Entry 5IK9 (X-ray diffraction, 2.23 A resolution); this record covers chain A.

== Chain A ==
Protein: 5-epi-aristolochene synthase
Organism: Nicotiana tabacum
Notes: EC 4.2.3.61
UniProt: Q40577 (5EAS_TOBAC); residue numbers follow UniProt; this construct covers 1-548
Amino-acid sequence (550 residues; numbered -1 to 548; the number before each row is that of its first residue; numbers below 1 keep their minus sign (Gly-1 is residue -1)):
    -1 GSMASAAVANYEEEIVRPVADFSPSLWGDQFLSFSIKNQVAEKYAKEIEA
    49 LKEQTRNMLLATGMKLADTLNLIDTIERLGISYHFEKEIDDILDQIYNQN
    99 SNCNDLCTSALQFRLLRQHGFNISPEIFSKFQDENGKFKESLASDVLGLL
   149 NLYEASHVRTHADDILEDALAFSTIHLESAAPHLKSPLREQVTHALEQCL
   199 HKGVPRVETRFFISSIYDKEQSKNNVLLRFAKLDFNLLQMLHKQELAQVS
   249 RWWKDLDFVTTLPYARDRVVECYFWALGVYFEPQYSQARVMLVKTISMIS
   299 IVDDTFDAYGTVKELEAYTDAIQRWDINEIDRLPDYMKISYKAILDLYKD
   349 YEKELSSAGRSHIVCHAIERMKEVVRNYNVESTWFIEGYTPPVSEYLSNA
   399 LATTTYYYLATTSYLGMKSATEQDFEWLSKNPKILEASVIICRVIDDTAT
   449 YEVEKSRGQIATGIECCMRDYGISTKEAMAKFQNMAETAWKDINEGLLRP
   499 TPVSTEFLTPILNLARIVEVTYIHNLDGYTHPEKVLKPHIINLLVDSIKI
Not modelled in the structure: -1 to 12
Construct notes: expression tag (-1 to 0)
Glycans and other covalent adducts: compound FJP linked to Tyr527
Metal / ion sites: Mg2+ site 1: Asp301, Asp305 (together with FJP); Mg2+ site 2: Asp444, Thr448, Glu452
Residues lining bound ligands: FJP ((2E,6Z)-3,7,11-trimethyldodeca-2,6,10-trien-1-yl dihydrogen phosphate): Arg264, Trp273, Ile294, Ser298, Asp301, Asp305, Tyr376, Thr402, Thr403, Tyr404, Leu407, Cys440, Arg441, Asp444, Glu452, Tyr520
Swiss-Prot annotation at these positions:
  - motif: Asp301 to Asp305 (DDXXD motif)
  - binding site ((2E,6E)-farnesyl diphosphate): Arg264, Asp301, Asp305, Arg441, Asp444
  - binding site (Mg(2+)): Asp301, Asp305, Asp444, Asp445, Thr448, Glu452
  - mutagenesis: Trp273 (W273C/E/F: Catalyzes the conversion of (2E,6E)-farnesyl diphosphate to beta-farnesene instead of (+)-5-epi-aristolochene and triggers self-alkyation of D-444 and Y-520 leading to enzyme inactivation), Ala274 (A274T: Relaxed product specificity leading to equal amounts production of 5-epi-aristolochene, 4-epi-eremophilene and premnaspirodiene with cis,trans-farnesyl diphosphate as substrate ...), Val277 (V277L: Catalyzes the conversion of (2E,6E)-farnesyl diphosphate to (+)-5-epi-aristolochene and triggers self-alkyation of D-444 leading to enzyme inactivation), Val372 (V372I: Relaxed product specificity leading to equal amounts production of 5-epi-aristolochene, 4-epi-eremophilene and premnaspirodiene with cis,trans-farnesyl diphosphate as substrate ...), Tyr404 (Y404C: Catalyzes the conversion of (2E,6E)-farnesyl diphosphate to an unknown sesquiterpene instead of (+)-5-epi-aristolochene and triggers self-alkyation of D-444 and Y-520 leading to enzyme ...), Tyr406 (Y406L: Relaxed product specificity leading to equal amounts production of 5-epi-aristolochene, 4-epi-eremophilene and premnaspirodiene with cis,trans-farnesyl diphosphate as substrate ...), Leu407 (L407I: Catalyzes the conversion of (2E,6E)-farnesyl diphosphate to (+)-5-epi-aristolochene and triggers self-alkyation of D-444 and Y-520 leading to enzyme inactivation ...), Leu512 (L512I: Catalyzes the conversion of (2E,6E)-farnesyl diphosphate to (+)-5-epi-aristolochene and triggers self-alkyation of D-444 leading to enzyme inactivation), Val516 (V516I: Relaxed product specificity leading to equal amounts production of 5-epi-aristolochene, 4-epi-eremophilene and premnaspirodiene with cis,trans-farnesyl diphosphate as substrate ...), Tyr520 (Y520F: Loss of production of aristolochene, and accumulation of the intermediate germacrene A)
From the paper describing this entry:
  - catalytic residues: Tyr520 (citing earlier work)

== Summary ==
Covalently linked compound FJP: at Tyr527. The Mg2+ site 1 is built by Asp301 and Asp305. UniProt lists 5
(2E,6E)-farnesyl diphosphate-binding residues, 6 Mg2+-binding residues and 10 mutagenesis sites. The paper
reports the catalytic residue Tyr520.
Chain A is 5-epi-aristolochene synthase (Nicotiana tabacum); the structure, Tobacco 5-epi-aristolochene with
farnesyl monophosphate, was determined by X-ray diffraction together with 5IK0, 5IK6, 5IKA and 5IKH from the
same study.
